3H3A - chains A and B; structure by X-ray diffraction, 2.80 A resolution.

[Chain A (and B)]
Name: TRNA nucleotidyl transferase-related protein
From: Thermotoga maritima
Notes: EC 2.7.7.25; chain B of this document is another copy of the same molecule, construct and numbering; everything in this record applies to it too
UniProtKB: Q9WZH4 (Q9WZH4_THEMA); residues 2-428 here correspond to UniProt positions 437-863 (UniProt number = residue number + 435)
Chain sequence (441 residues; numbered 1 to 441; the number before each row is that of its first residue):
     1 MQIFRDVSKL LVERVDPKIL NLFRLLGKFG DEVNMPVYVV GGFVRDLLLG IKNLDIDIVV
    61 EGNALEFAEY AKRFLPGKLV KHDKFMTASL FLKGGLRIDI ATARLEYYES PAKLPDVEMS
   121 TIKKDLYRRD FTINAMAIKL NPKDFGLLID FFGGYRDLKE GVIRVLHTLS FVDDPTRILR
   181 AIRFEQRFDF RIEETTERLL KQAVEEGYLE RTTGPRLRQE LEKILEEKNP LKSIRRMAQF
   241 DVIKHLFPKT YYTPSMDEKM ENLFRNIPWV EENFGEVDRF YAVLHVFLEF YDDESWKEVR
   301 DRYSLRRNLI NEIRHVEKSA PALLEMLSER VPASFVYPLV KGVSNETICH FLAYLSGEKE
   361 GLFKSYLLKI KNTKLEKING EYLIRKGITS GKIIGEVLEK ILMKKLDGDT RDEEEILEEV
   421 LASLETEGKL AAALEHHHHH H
Unresolved in the structure: 104-117, 432-441 (chain B: 107-114, 427-441)
Sequence notes: expression tag (1, 429-441)
Residues lining bound ligands: CTP (cytidine-5'-triphosphate): G41, G42, R45, R128, R129, D130, N134, D174, T176, R177, R180, R183, F184, R187, R216, K223
From the paper describing this entry:
  - binding site for CTP: D174, R177
  - conformationally variable residues (side-chain flip): R177
  - catalytic residues: D55, D57, D99 (by similarity / conservation)
  - mutagenesis - D55A, D57A, D99A, D174A, R177A: decreased catalytic activity on CMP and AMP incorporation rates
  - mutagenesis - M86A, T87A, R104A, E106A, Y107A (less than 30%), Y108A (less than 30%), P115A (less than 30%), D173A: decreased catalytic activity on AMP incorporation rate
  - mutagenesis - R104A, E106A, D173A: unchanged catalytic activity on CMP incorporation rate
  - mutagenesis - E109A, S110A, D116A: increased catalytic activity on AMP incorporation rate
  - mutagenesis - M86A, T87A: unchanged catalytic activity on CMP incorporation rates
  - mutagenesis - K81A, H82A, K84A, F85A: decreased catalytic activity on all three nucleotide additions
  - mutagenesis - D83A: increased catalytic activity on CMP nor AMP incorporation rate

[How chain A and chain B interact]
Pairs across the interface (23):
  V12(A) - R73(B)
  L20(A) - F74(B)  hydrophobic
  N21(A) - L25(B)
  N21(A) - F29(B)
  N21(A) - F74(B)
  R24(A) - L25(B)
  R24(A) - K28(B)
  R24(A) - F29(B)
  R24(A) - E32(B)  salt bridge
  R24(A) - Y70(B)
  R24(A) - F74(B)
  L25(A) - N21(B)
  L25(A) - R24(B)
  K28(A) - F145(B)
  F29(A) - R24(B)
  E32(A) - R24(B)  salt bridge
  R73(A) - V12(B)
  R73(A) - P17(B)
  F74(A) - L20(B)  hydrophobic
  F74(A) - N21(B)  hydrogen bond (backbone-side chain)
  F74(A) - R24(B)
  P142(A) - P142(B)  hydrophobic
  F145(A) - K28(B)
Other interface residues (no listed pair), chain A (15 interface residues in all): P17, Y70, L75

[Overview]
The interface between chain A and chain B involves 15 residues on one side and 14 on the other, with 1
hydrogen bond and 2 salt bridges. Polar pairs include R24(A)-E32(B) and F74(A)-N21(B). From the paper:
catalytic residues D55(A), D57(A) and D99(A); M86A, T87A and R104A of chain A, among others, reduce catalytic
activity on AMP incorporation rate; 21 substitutions were tested in all.
Chain A and chain B are both TRNA nucleotidyl transferase-related protein (Thermotoga maritima); the
structure, The complex structure of CCA-adding enzyme with CTP, was determined by X-ray diffraction (same
publication as 3H37, 3H38 and 3H39).
